3SDL - chains B and C of the 4 polymer chains in the assembly; structure by X-ray diffraction, 2.29 A resolution.

[Chain B]
Protein: Non-structural protein 1
Organism: Influenza B virus
Notes: fragment: G1P2-binding region, residues 1-103
UniProtKB: P03502 (NS1_INBLE); residues 1-103 here = UniProt positions 1-103
Chain sequence (113 residues; each row starts with the number of its first residue; numbers below 1 keep their minus sign (Met-9 is residue -9)):
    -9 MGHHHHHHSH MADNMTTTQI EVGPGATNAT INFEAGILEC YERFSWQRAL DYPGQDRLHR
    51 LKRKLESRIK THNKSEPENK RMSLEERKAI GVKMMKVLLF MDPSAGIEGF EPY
Disordered / not traced: -9 to 6
Sequence notes: expression tag (-9 to 0)

[Chain C]
Protein: Ubiquitin-like protein ISG15
Organism: Homo sapiens
UniProtKB: P05161 (ISG15_HUMAN); residues 1-157 here = UniProt positions 1-157
Chain sequence (164 residues; each row starts with the number of its first residue; numbers below 1 keep their minus sign (Ser-6 is residue -6)):
    -6 SHHHHHHMGW DLTVKMLAGN EFQVSLSSSM SVSELKAQIT QKIGVHAFQQ RLAVHPSGVA
    54 LQDRVPLASQ GLGPGSTVLL VVDKCDEPLS ILVRNNKGRS STYEVRLTQT VAHLKQQVSG
   114 LEGVQDDLFW LTFEGKPLED QLPLGEYGLK PLSTVFMNLR LRGG
Disordered / not traced: -6 to 3, 155-157
Sequence notes: expression tag (-6 to 0)

[How chain B and chain C interact]
Pairs across the interface - 14 pairs, chain B then chain C:
  Glu29(B) - Lys77(C)  salt bridge
  Glu32(B) - Lys77(C)  salt bridge
  Arg33(B) - Lys77(C)
  Phe34(B) - Leu10(C)  hydrophobic
  Trp36(B) - Gln42(C)
  Trp36(B) - Val75(C)
  Trp36(B) - Lys77(C)
  Gln37(B) - Met9(C)
  Gln37(B) - Val74(C)
  Gln37(B) - Val75(C)  hydrogen bond (side chain-backbone)
  Arg38(B) - Ile36(C)  hydrogen bond (side chain-backbone)
  Arg38(B) - Gly37(C)
  Arg38(B) - Val38(C)
  Glu75(B) - Glu80(C)
Interface residues without a listed pair, chain B (10 interface residues in all): Ala39, Lys78
Interface residues without a listed pair, chain C (14 interface residues in all): Ala11, Leu73, Asp79, Thr101

[In short]
Chain B and chain C form an interface of 10 and 14 residues respectively, with 2 hydrogen bonds and 2 salt
bridges. Among the polar pairs are Glu29(B)-Lys77(C), Glu32(B)-Lys77(C) and Gln37(B)-Val75(C).
Chain B is Non-structural protein 1 (Influenza B virus) and chain C is Ubiquitin-like protein ISG15 (Homo
sapiens); the structure, Crystal structure of human ISG15 in complex with NS1 N-terminal region from influenza
B virus, Northeast ..., was determined by X-ray diffraction.
